PDB entry 8BIO | X-ray diffraction, 1.60 A resolution | chain A

[Chain A]
Molecule: Ephrin type-A receptor 2
From: Homo sapiens
Notes: EC 2.7.10.1
Reference sequence: P29317 (EPHA2_HUMAN); numbering as in UniProt (aligned over 596-900)
Sequence (306 residues; numbered 595 to 900; the number before each row is that of its first residue):
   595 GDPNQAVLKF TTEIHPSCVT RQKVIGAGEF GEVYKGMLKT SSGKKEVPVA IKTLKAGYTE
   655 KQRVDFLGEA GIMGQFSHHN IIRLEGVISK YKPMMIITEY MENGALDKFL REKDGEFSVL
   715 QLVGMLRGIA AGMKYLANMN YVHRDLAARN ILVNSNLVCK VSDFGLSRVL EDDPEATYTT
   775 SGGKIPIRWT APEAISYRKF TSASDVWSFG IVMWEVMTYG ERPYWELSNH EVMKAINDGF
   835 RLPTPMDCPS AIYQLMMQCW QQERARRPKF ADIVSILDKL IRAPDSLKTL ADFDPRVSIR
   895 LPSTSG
Unresolved in the structure: 595-604, 621-624, 634-639, 770-776, 895-900
Sequence notes: expression tag (595)
Swiss-Prot annotation at these positions:
  - active site: Asp739 (Proton acceptor)
  - binding site (ATP): Ile619 to Val627, Lys646
  - modified residue: Tyr628 (Phosphotyrosine), Thr647 (Phosphothreonine), Tyr735 (Phosphotyrosine), Tyr772 (Phosphotyrosine), Ser869 (Phosphoserine), Ser892 (Phosphoserine), Ser897 (Phosphoserine)
  - natural variant: Arg721 (R721Q: In CTRCT6), Gly777 (G777S: In a gastric adenocarcinoma sample)
  - mutagenesis: Lys646 (K646M: Loss of kinase activity), Asp739 (D739N: Increases serum-induced chemotaxis. Loss of EFNA1-dependent regulation of cell migration), Ser897 (S897A/D: Loss of serum-induced phosphorylation by PKB. Loss of serum-induced chemotaxis)
Residues lining bound ligands: MRAL5 (QRD; 8-(4-azanylbutyl)-6-[2-chloranyl-5-(trifluoromethyl)phenyl]-2-(methylamino)pyrido[2,3-d]pyrimidin-7-one): Ile619, Val627, Ala644, Ile645, Lys646, Glu663, Met667, Ile676, Ile690, Thr692, Glu693, Tyr694, Met695, Gly698, Ala699, Leu746, Ser756, Asp757, Phe758

[In short]
Bound to chain A: MRAL5. Curated annotation (UniProt) lists active-site residue Asp739, 10 ATP-binding
residues and 3 mutagenesis sites.
Chain A is Ephrin type-A receptor 2 (Homo sapiens); the structure, Crystal structure of human Ephrin type-A
receptor 2 (EPHA2) Kinase domain in complex with MRAL5, was determined by X-ray diffraction together with 8BIN
from the same study.
